7O14 - chains B and C of the 5 polymer chains in the assembly; structure by electron microscopy, 3.80 A resolution.

[Chain B (and C)]
Name: Probable ABC transporter ATP-binding protein NosF
From: Pseudomonas stutzeri ATCC 14405
Notes: chain C of this document is another copy of the same molecule, construct and numbering; everything in this record applies to it too
UniProtKB: P19844 (NOSF_PSEST); residues 1-308 here = UniProt positions 1-308
Amino-acid sequence (308 residues; row label = number of the first residue in the row):
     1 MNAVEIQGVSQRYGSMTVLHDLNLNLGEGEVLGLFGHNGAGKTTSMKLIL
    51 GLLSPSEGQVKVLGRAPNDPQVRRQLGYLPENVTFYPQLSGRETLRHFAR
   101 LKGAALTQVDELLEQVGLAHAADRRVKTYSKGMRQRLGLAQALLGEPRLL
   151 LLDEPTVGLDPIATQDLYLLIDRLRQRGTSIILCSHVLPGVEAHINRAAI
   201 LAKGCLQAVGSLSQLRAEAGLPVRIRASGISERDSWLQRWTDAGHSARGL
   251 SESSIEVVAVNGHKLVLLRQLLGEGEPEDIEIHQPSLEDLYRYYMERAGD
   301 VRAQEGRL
Not modelled in the structure: 1

[Chain B / chain C interface]
Residue-residue contacts (82; chain B residue first):
  His37(B) - Asp160(C)  salt bridge
  His37(B) - Ile162(C)
  Asn38(B) - Asp160(C)
  Glu114(B) - Arg307(C)  salt bridge
  Gln115(B) - Arg307(C)
  Gln115(B) - Leu308(C)  hydrogen bond (backbone-backbone)
  Val116(B) - Leu308(C)
  Gly117(B) - Leu308(C)
  Arg136(B) - Leu308(C)
  Leu159(B) - His186(C)
  Asp160(B) - His37(C)  salt bridge
  Asp160(B) - Asn38(C)  hydrogen bond
  Pro161(B) - His186(C)
  Pro161(B) - Leu188(C)  hydrophobic
  Pro161(B) - Glu288(C)
  Pro161(B) - Tyr291(C)  hydrophobic
  Ile162(B) - His37(C)
  Ile162(B) - Tyr291(C)  hydrophobic
  Ile162(B) - Arg292(C)  hydrogen bond (backbone-side chain)
  Ile162(B) - Met295(C)  hydrophobic
  Ile162(B) - Asp300(C)
  Gln165(B) - Glu288(C)
  Gln165(B) - Arg292(C)
  Asp166(B) - Arg292(C)  salt bridge
  Asp166(B) - Arg307(C)
  Asp166(B) - Leu308(C)
  Leu169(B) - Arg248(C)
  Leu169(B) - Arg302(C)
  Leu170(B) - Gly306(C)
  Arg173(B) - Glu305(C)  salt bridge
  Arg173(B) - Gly306(C)
  Arg175(B) - Gly249(C)  hydrogen bond (side chain-backbone)
  Arg175(B) - Leu250(C)  hydrogen bond (side chain-backbone)
  Arg175(B) - Ser251(C)
  His186(B) - Leu159(C)
  His186(B) - Pro161(C)
  Leu188(B) - Pro161(C)  hydrophobic
  Pro189(B) - Pro189(C)
  Pro189(B) - Gly190(C)
  Gly190(B) - Pro189(C)
  Glu192(B) - Arg226(C)
  Ala193(B) - Arg226(C)  hydrogen bond (backbone-side chain)
  Asn196(B) - Leu250(C)  hydrogen bond (side chain-backbone)
  Asn196(B) - Ser251(C)
  Ser213(B) - Glu278(C)
  Ser213(B) - Asp279(C)
  Arg216(B) - Glu281(C)  salt bridge
  Lys264(B) - Ile280(C)
  Leu265(B) - Glu276(C)
  Leu265(B) - Pro277(C)
  Leu265(B) - Glu278(C)
  Arg269(B) - Leu272(C)
  Arg269(B) - Glu276(C)  salt bridge
  Leu272(B) - Leu268(C)
  Leu272(B) - Arg269(C)
  Leu272(B) - Leu272(C)  hydrophobic
  Gly275(B) - Arg269(C)
  Pro277(B) - Leu265(C)  hydrophobic
  Pro277(B) - Arg269(C)
  Glu278(B) - Leu265(C)
  Asp279(B) - Leu265(C)
  Ile280(B) - Lys264(C)
  Ile282(B) - Ile282(C)
  Gln284(B) - Asp279(C)
  Gln284(B) - Ile280(C)
  Gln284(B) - Glu281(C)
  Glu288(B) - Gln165(C)
  Tyr291(B) - Pro161(C)
  Tyr291(B) - Ile162(C)  hydrophobic
  Arg292(B) - Ile162(C)
  Arg292(B) - Gln165(C)
  Arg292(B) - Asp166(C)  salt bridge
  Ala303(B) - Asp166(C)
  Glu305(B) - Arg173(C)  salt bridge
  Gly306(B) - Arg173(C)
  Arg307(B) - Glu114(C)
  Arg307(B) - Gln115(C)
  Arg307(B) - Leu170(C)
  Leu308(B) - Gly117(C)
  Leu308(B) - Arg136(C)
  Leu308(B) - Asp166(C)
  Leu308(B) - Leu167(C)
Interface residues without a listed pair, chain B (53 interface residues in all): Leu167, Asp172, Gln176, Leu268, Glu281, Asp289, Met295, Arg302
Interface residues without a listed pair, chain C (54 interface residues in all): Val116, Gly158, Ala163, Leu169, Ser228, Glu256, Gln284, Ala303

[Overview]
53 residues of chain B face 54 of chain C across their interface, with 7 hydrogen bonds and 9 salt bridges.
Polar contacts include His37(B)-Asp160(C), Glu114(B)-Arg307(C) and Asp166(B)-Arg292(C).
Chain B and chain C are both Probable ABC transporter ATP-binding protein NosF (Pseudomonas stutzeri ATCC
14405); the structure, ABC transporter NosDFY, nucleotide-free in lipid nanodisc, R-domain 1, was determined
by electron microscopy (same publication as 7O0Y, 7O0Z, 7O10, 7O11, 7O12, 7O13 and 10 further entries).
